Entry 5IIM (X-ray diffraction, 1.94 A resolution); this record covers chains A and T of the 4 polymer chains in the assembly.

# Chain A
Molecule: DNA polymerase lambda
From: Homo sapiens
Notes: EC 2.7.7.7, 4.2.99.-
Reference sequence: Q9UGP5 (DPOLL_HUMAN); residues 242-575 here = UniProt positions 242-575
Amino-acid sequence (334 residues; each row starts with the number of its first residue):
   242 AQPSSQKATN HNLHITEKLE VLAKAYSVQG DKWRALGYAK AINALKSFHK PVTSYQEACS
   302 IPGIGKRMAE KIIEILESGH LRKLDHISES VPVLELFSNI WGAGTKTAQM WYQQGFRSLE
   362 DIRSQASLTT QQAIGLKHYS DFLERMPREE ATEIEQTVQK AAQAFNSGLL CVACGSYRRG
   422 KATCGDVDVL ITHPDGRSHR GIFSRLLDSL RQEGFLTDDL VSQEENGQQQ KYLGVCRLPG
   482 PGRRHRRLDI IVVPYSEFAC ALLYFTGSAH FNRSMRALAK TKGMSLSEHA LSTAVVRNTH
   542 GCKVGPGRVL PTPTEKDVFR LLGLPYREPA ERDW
Unresolved in the structure: 242-249
Ion coordination: Na+ site 1: Ser-339, Ile-341, Ala-344 (shared with 1 residue of chain P); Na+ site 2: Asp-427, Asp-429 (together with DUP)
Small-molecule neighbours: DUP (2'-deoxyuridine 5'-alpha,beta-imido-triphosphate): Arg-386, Gly-416, Ser-417, Arg-420, Cys-425, Gly-426, Asp-427, Asp-429, Tyr-505, Phe-506, Thr-507, Gly-508, Ser-509, Ala-510, Asn-513
What the authors report for this chain:
  - binding site for the 6-nt DNA strand: Tyr-505
  - binding site for the 11-nt DNA strand (chain T): Arg-517
  - conformationally variable residues (side-chain flip): Glu-529
  - mutagenesis - E529A: increased catalytic activity on 8-oxo-dG:dA
  - mutagenesis - R514L: decreased catalytic activity on all substrates tested
  - mutagenesis - E529A (2.2-fold): decreased catalytic activity on 8-oxo-dG:dC
  - specificity-determining residues: Glu-529

# Chain T
Molecule: 11-nt DNA strand
Sequence (11 nucleotides; each row starts with the number of its first residue):
     1 CGGCAGTACT G
Modified positions: 8OG (8-oxo-2'-deoxy-guanosine-5'-monophosphate) at position 6

# How chain A and chain T interact
Contacting residue pairs (32; chain A residue first):
  Trp-274(A) with DC4(T), stacking on the base; DA5(T), phosphate contact
  Leu-277(A) with DC4(T), base contact
  Thr-371(A) with DG11(T), phosphate contact
  Gln-372(A) with DT10(T), sugar contact
  Val-462(A) with DC9(T), phosphate contact; DT10(T), phosphate contact
  Ser-463(A) with DC9(T), phosphate contact; DT10(T), hydrogen bond to the phosphate
  Gln-464(A) with DC9(T), sugar contact; DT10(T), phosphate contact
  Gln-470(A) with DC9(T), phosphate contact
  Gln-471(A) with DA8(T), hydrogen bond to the phosphate; DC9(T), hydrogen bond to the phosphate
  Lys-472(A) with DA8(T), hydrogen bond to the sugar; DC9(T), hydrogen bond to the phosphate
  Arg-514(A) with DA5(T), salt bridge to the phosphate
  Arg-517(A) with DA5(T), hydrogen bond to the base; 8OG_6(T), hydrogen bond to the sugar
  Ala-518(A) with DA5(T), sugar contact
  Lys-521(A) with DC4(T), salt bridge to the phosphate; 8OG_6(T), salt bridge to the phosphate
  Ser-526(A) with 8OG_6(T), sugar contact
  Leu-527(A) with 8OG_6(T), sugar contact
  Ser-528(A) with 8OG_6(T), phosphate contact; DT7(T), phosphate contact
  Glu-529(A) with DT7(T), sugar contact; DA8(T), sugar contact
  His-530(A) with DT7(T), hydrogen bond to the phosphate; DA8(T), salt bridge to the phosphate
  Arg-538(A) with 8OG_6(T), salt bridge to the phosphate
  His-541(A) with DG3(T), salt bridge to the phosphate
Interface residues without a listed pair, chain A (23 interface residues in all): Leu-461, Thr-540

# In short
23 residues of chain A and 9 residues of chain T are in contact; the contacts include 8 hydrogen bonds, 6 salt
bridges and 1 aromatic stacking contact. Polar contacts include Arg-517(A)/DA5(T), Lys-472(A)/DA8(T) and
Arg-517(A)/8OG_6(T). From the paper: a binding site for the 6-nt DNA strand at Tyr-505(A); E529A of chain A
increases catalytic activity on 8-oxo-dG:dA.
Here chain A is DNA polymerase lambda (Homo sapiens) and chain T is an 11-nt DNA strand. Entry 5IIM (Crystal
structure of the pre-catalytic ternary extension complex of DNA polymerase lambda with an 8-oxo-dG:dA
base-pair) was determined by X-ray diffraction together with 5III, 5IIJ, 5IIK, 5IIL, 5IIN and 5IIO from the
same study.
